Entry 3ULY (X-ray diffraction, 2.60 A resolution); this record covers chains A and B.

# Chain A
Protein: BRO1 domain-containing protein BROX
Source organism: Homo sapiens
Notes: fragment: brox bro1 domain 2-411
Reference sequence: Q5VW32 (BROX_HUMAN); aligned to UniProt positions 2-408 over residues 2-408 (the alignment contains insertions or deletions, so no single offset holds)
Chain sequence (410 residues; numbered 2 to 411; the number before each row is that of its first residue):
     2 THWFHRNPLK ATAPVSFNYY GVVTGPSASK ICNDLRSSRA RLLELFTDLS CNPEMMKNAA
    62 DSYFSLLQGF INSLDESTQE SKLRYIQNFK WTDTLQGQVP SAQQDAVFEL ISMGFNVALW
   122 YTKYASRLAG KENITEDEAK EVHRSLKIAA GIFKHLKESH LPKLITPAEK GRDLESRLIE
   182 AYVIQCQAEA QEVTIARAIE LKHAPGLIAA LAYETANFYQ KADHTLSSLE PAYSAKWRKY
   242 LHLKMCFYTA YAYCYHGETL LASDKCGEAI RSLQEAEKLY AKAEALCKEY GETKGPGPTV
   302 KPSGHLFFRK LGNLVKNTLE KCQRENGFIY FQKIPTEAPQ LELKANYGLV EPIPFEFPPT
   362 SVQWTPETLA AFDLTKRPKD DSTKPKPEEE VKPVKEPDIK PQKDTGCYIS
Disordered / not traced: 380-383, 395-411
Curated features (UniProtKB/Swiss-Prot):
  - modified residue: Lys283 (N6-acetyllysine), Cys408 (Cysteine methyl ester)
  - lipidation: Cys408 (S-farnesyl cysteine)
Cystine bridges: Cys267-Cys323
What the authors report for this chain:
  - specificity-determining residues: Tyr348 (by similarity / conservation)

# Chain B
Protein: Charged multivesicular body protein 5
Source organism: Homo sapiens
Notes: fragment: C-terminal tails of CHMP5 151-219
Reference sequence: Q9NZZ3 (CHMP5_HUMAN); residue numbers follow UniProt; this construct covers 151-219
Chain sequence (69 residues; each row starts with the number of its first residue):
   151 RSYGTPELDE DDLEAELDAL GDELLADEDS SYLDEAASAP AIPEGVPTDT KNKDGVLVDE
   211 FGLPQIPAS
Disordered / not traced: 151-199, 217-219
What the authors report for this chain:
  - contacts within the chain: Asn202-Gly205 (hydrogen bond), Leu207-Gln215 (backbone contact), Thr200-Val208 (backbone contact), Asp209-Gly212 (hydrogen bond)

# Chain A / chain B interface
Pairs across the interface (23):
  Ala140(A) with Phe211(B)
  Lys141(A) with Glu210(B); Phe211(B)
  His144(A) with Phe211(B)
  Val194(A) with Phe211(B), hydrophobic
  Thr195(A) with Phe211(B); Leu213(B)
  Arg198(A) with Asp209(B), salt bridge; Phe211(B)
  Ala199(A) with Leu213(B)
  Leu202(A) with Ile216(B)
  His204(A) with Leu213(B); Pro214(B), hydrogen bond (side chain-backbone); Ile216(B)
  Leu208(A) with Leu213(B), hydrophobic; Pro214(B), hydrophobic
  Tyr348(A) with Asn202(B); Val206(B); Val208(B), hydrophobic; Gly212(B); Pro214(B)
  Gly349(A) with Phe211(B); Gly212(B)
Interface residues without a listed pair, chain A (13 interface residues in all): Lys203
Interface features reported in the paper:
  - specific contacts: His204(A)-Pro214(B) (hydrogen bond), Asn202(B)-Tyr348(A), Val206(B)-Tyr348(A), Val208(B)-Tyr348(A), Pro214(B)-Tyr348(A)
  - interface residues, chain A: Lys141(A), His144(A), Thr195(A), Arg198(A), Ala199(A), His204(A), Tyr348(A)
  - hot spots on chain A (mutagenesis) - Y348A: abolished binding to Charged multivesicular body protein 5 (chain B)
  - interface residues, chain B: Phe211(B), Leu213(B)

# Summary
13 residues of chain A face 10 of chain B across their interface; the contacts include 1 hydrogen bond and 1
salt bridge. Polar contacts include Arg198(A)-Asp209(B) and His204(A)-Pro214(B). The authors report a hydrogen
bond between His204(A) and Pro214(B); contacts between Asn202(B) and Tyr348(A), Val206(B) and Tyr348(A) and
Val208(B) and Tyr348(A) among others. From the paper: Y348A of chain A abolishes binding to Charged
multivesicular body protein 5 (chain B); interface residues Lys141(A), His144(A) and Phe211(B) among others.
Chain A is BRO1 domain-containing protein BROX and chain B is Charged multivesicular body protein 5, both from
Homo sapiens; the structure, Crystal Structure of BROX Bro1 Domain in Complex with the C-Terminal Tails of
CHMP5, was determined by X-ray diffraction together with 3UM0, 3UM1, 3UM2 and 3UM3 from the same study.
